PDB entry 7IA1 | X-ray diffraction, 2.53 A resolution | chains A and B

== Chain A ==
Molecule: Serine protease subunit NS2B
Organism: Zika virus
UniProt: Q32ZE1 (POLG_ZIKV); residues 46-89 here correspond to UniProt positions 1414-1457 (UniProt number = residue number + 1368)
Sequence (46 residues; each row starts with the number of its first residue):
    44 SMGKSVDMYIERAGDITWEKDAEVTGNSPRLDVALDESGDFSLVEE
Disordered / not traced: 44-49, 89
Construct notes: expression tag (44-45)
Residues lining bound ligands: A1B8K (N-(2,3-dihydro-1H-isoindol-5-yl)-1H-pyrazolo[3,4-c]pyridine-4-carboxamide): S81, G82, D83

== Chain B ==
Molecule: Serine protease NS3
Organism: Zika virus
Notes: EC 3.4.21.91, 3.6.1.15, 3.6.4.13
UniProt: Q32ZE1 (POLG_ZIKV); residues 11-177 here correspond to UniProt positions 1509-1675 (UniProt number = residue number + 1498)
Sequence (168 residues; numbered 10 to 177; the number before each row is that of its first residue):
    10 MKEVKKGETTDGVYRVMTRRLLGSTQVGVGVMQEGVFHTMWHVTKGAALR
    60 SGEGRLDPYWGDVKQDLVSYCGPWKLDAAWDGLSEVQLLAVPPGERAKNI
   110 QTLPGIFKTKDGDIGAVALDYPAGTSGSPILDKCGRVIGLYGNGVVIKNG
   160 SYVSAITQGKREEETPVE
Disordered / not traced: 10-15, 172-177
Construct notes: initiating methionine (10); conflict K107 (Arg1605 in Q32ZE1)
Curated features (UniProtKB/Swiss-Prot):
  - active site (Charge relay system): H51, D75, S135
Residues lining bound ligands: A1B8K (N-(2,3-dihydro-1H-isoindol-5-yl)-1H-pyrazolo[3,4-c]pyridine-4-carboxamide): H51, D75, D129, Y130, P131, A132, S135, Y150, G151, N152, Y161

== Interface between chain A and chain B ==
Contacting residue pairs (93; chain A residue first):
  D50(A) with A57(B)
  M51(A) with M26(B); V52(B); T53(B); L58(B); R59(B), hydrogen bond (backbone-backbone)
  Y52(A) with R24(B); V25(B); M26(B), hydrogen bond (backbone-backbone); R28(B), hydrogen bond; S33(B); R59(B)
  I53(A) with Y23(B), hydrophobic; R24(B); M41(B), hydrophobic; F46(B), hydrophobic; R59(B), hydrogen bond (backbone-backbone); S60(B); L65(B), hydrophobic
  E54(A) with Y23(B); R24(B), hydrogen bond (backbone-backbone)
  R55(A) with E17(B); D20(B), hydrogen bond (side chain-backbone); G21(B); V22(B); Y23(B)
  A56(A) with V22(B), hydrogen bond (backbone-backbone); V100(B), hydrophobic; A106(B)
  G57(A) with G21(B); V22(B), hydrogen bond (backbone-backbone)
  D58(A) with L98(B)
  I59(A) with G21(B); V22(B); V40(B), hydrophobic; L140(B), hydrophobic; G144(B)
  T60(A) with N108(B), hydrogen bond (backbone-side chain); L140(B)
  W61(A) with E94(B); V95(B); Q96(B); N108(B); Q110(B); L140(B); D141(B); K142(B)
  E62(A) with Q96(B), hydrogen bond (backbone-side chain); N108(B)
  A65(A) with Q96(B); N108(B)
  E66(A) with I109(B); Q110(B), hydrogen bond (backbone-backbone)
  V67(A) with E94(B); Q110(B)
  T68(A) with I109(B); Q110(B), hydrogen bond (backbone-backbone); T111(B), hydrogen bond (backbone-side chain); L128(B)
  G69(A) with T111(B); A127(B)
  N70(A) with L112(B); A127(B)
  S71(A) with L112(B), hydrogen bond (side chain-backbone); P113(B); G114(B)
  P72(A) with G114(B); I115(B), hydrogen bond (backbone-backbone); A127(B)
  R73(A) with I115(B); K117(B)
  L74(A) with I115(B), hydrogen bond (backbone-backbone); F116(B); K117(B), hydrogen bond (backbone-backbone); I156(B), hydrophobic; V162(B), hydrophobic
  D75(A) with K117(B)
  V76(A) with F116(B), hydrophobic; K117(B), hydrogen bond (backbone-backbone); T118(B)
  L78(A) with K73(B)
  D79(A) with K73(B)
  S81(A) with V72(B)
  G82(A) with V72(B); K73(B); N152(B), hydrogen bond (backbone-side chain)
  F84(A) with F116(B), hydrophobic; N152(B); G153(B); V154(B)
  S85(A) with V154(B)
  L86(A) with V154(B), hydrophobic; V155(B)
Interface residues without a listed pair, chain A (33 interface residues in all): E80
Interface residues without a listed pair, chain B (58 interface residues in all): T19, T27, V36, I123, P138, V146, A164

== Overview ==
The interface between chain A and chain B involves 33 residues on one side and 58 on the other; the contacts
include 19 hydrogen bonds. Polar pairs include Y52(A)-R28(B), R55(A)-D20(B) and T60(A)-N108(B). Compound A1B8K
is bound between chain A and chain B.
Chain A is Serine protease subunit NS2B and chain B is Serine protease NS3, both from Zika virus; the
structure, Group deposition of ZIKV NS2B-NS3 protease in complex with inhibitors from ASAP Discovery
Consortium -- Crystal ..., was determined by X-ray diffraction.
